Entry 6MTI (electron microscopy, 10.40 A resolution (very low resolution: no residue pairs are listed; an interface is given only as per-side residue counts)); this record covers chains 3 and F of the 30 polymer chains in the assembly.

Chain 3:
Protein: Synaptotagmin-1
Organism: Rattus norvegicus
Notes: fragment: C2A and C2B domains, residues 141-421
UniProt: P21707 (SYT1_RAT); the author numbering skips numbers that UniProt does not, so the offset changes along the chain: 141-267 = UniProt 141-267; 549-702 = UniProt 268-421
Sequence (281 residues; each row starts with the number of its first residue; note: 281 numbers in that range are skipped by the numbering (no residue carries them; nothing is unmodelled there)):
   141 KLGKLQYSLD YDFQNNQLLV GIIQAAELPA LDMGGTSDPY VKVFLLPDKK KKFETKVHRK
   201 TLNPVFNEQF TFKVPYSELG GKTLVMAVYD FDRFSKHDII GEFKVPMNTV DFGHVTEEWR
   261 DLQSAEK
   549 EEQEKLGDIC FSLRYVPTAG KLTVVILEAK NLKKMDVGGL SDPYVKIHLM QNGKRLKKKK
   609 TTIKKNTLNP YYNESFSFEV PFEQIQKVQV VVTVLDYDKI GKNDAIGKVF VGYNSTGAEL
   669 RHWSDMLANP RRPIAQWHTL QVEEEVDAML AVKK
Disordered / not traced: 549, 702
Ion coordination: Mg2+ site 1: Asp-172, Asp-178, Phe-231, Asp-232; Mg2+ site 2: Asp-584, Asp-590, Asp-644, Asp-646
Curated features (UniProtKB/Swiss-Prot):
  - binding site (Ca(2+)): Leu-171, Asp-172, Asp-178, Asp-230, Phe-231, Asp-232, Ser-235, Lys-236, Asp-238, Asp-584, Asp-590, Asp-644, Asp-646, Asp-652
  - modified residue: Tyr-229 (Phosphotyrosine), Ser-264 (Phosphoserine), Ser-623 (Phosphoserine), Ser-625 (Phosphoserine)

Chain F:
Protein: Syntaxin-1A
Organism: Rattus norvegicus
UniProt: P32851 (STX1A_RAT); numbering as in UniProt (aligned over 191-256)
Sequence (67 residues; each row starts with the number of its first residue):
   190 MALSEIETRH SEIIKLENSI RELHDMFMDM AMLVESQGEM IDRIEYNVEH AVDYVERAVS
   250 DTKKAVK
Construct notes: initiating methionine (190)
Curated features (UniProtKB/Swiss-Prot):
  - site: Lys-253, Ala-254 (Microbial infection: Cleavage)
  - cross-link (Glycyl lysine isopeptide (Lys-Gly)): Lys-252 (interchain with G-Cter in SUMO), Lys-253 (interchain with G-Cter in SUMO), Lys-256 (interchain with G-Cter in SUMO)

Chain 3 / chain F interface:
At this resolution (10 A) residue pairs are not listed: 8 residues of chain 3 and 6 of chain F lie at the interface.

In short:
Chain 3 and chain F form an interface of 8 and 6 residues respectively. Asp-172(3), Asp-178(3), Phe-231(3) and
Asp-232(3) form the Mg2+ site 1. Asp-584(3), Asp-590(3), Asp-644(3) and Asp-646(3) form the Mg2+ site 2.
Curated annotation (UniProt) lists 14 Ca2+-binding residues on chain 3.
Here chain 3 is Synaptotagmin-1 and chain F is Syntaxin-1A, both from Rattus norvegicus. Entry 6MTI
(Synaptotagmin-1 C2A, C2B domains and SNARE-pin proteins (5CCI) individually docked into Cryo-EM map of
C2AB-SNARE complexes ...) was determined by electron microscopy.
